PDB entry 7Q5Y | X-ray diffraction, 2.70 A resolution | chains B and D of the 6 polymer chains in the assembly

[Chain B]
Molecule: NADH-quinone oxidoreductase subunit C/D 2
From: Aquifex aeolicus (strain VF5)
Notes: EC 7.1.1.-
UniProtKB: O67335 (NUCD2_AQUAE); numbering as in UniProt (aligned over 1-586)
Chain sequence (586 residues; row label = number of the first residue in the row):
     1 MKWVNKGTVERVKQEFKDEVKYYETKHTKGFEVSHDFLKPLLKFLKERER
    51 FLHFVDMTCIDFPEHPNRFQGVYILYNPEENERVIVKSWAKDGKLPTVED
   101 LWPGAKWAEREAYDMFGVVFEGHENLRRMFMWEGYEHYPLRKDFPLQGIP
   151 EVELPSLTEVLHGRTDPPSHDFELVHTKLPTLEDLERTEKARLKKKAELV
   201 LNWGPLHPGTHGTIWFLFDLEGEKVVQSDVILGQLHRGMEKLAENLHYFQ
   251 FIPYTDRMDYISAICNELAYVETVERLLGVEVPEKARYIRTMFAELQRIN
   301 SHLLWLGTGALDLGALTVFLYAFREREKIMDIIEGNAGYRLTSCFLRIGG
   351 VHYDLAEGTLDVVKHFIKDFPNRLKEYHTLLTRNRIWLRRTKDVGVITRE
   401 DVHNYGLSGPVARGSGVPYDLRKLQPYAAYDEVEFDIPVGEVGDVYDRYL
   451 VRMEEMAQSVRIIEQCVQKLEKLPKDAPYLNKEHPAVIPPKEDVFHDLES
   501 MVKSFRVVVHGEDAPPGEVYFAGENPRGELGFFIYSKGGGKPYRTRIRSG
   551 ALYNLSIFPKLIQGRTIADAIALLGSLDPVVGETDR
Not modelled in the structure: 586

[Chain D]
Molecule: NADH-quinone oxidoreductase subunit I
From: Aquifex aeolicus (strain VF5)
Notes: EC 7.1.1.-
UniProtKB: O67337 (NUOI1_AQUAE); residue numbers follow UniProt; this construct covers 1-201
Chain sequence (201 residues; row label = number of the first residue in the row):
     1 MGVKKLSRKDYLNILESILFIDFLKGLSVTLKNLLRRPITTEYPKEKLTP
    51 PKRFRGAHGHYVWDGTEPDSLKAIEKFMSYEKAKSRCVACYMCQTACPMP
   101 TLFRIEAVQLPNGKKKVVRFDMNLLNCLFCGLCVDACPVGCLTMTDIFEL
   151 ANYSRRNEVLRMEDLEKFAIDFKQRRGNEPDRIWPNDEEREKLWGKIEWS
   201 G
Not modelled in the structure: 1-4
Bound ions: 4Fe-4S cluster Fe site 1: Cys87, Cys90, Cys93, Cys137; 4Fe-4S cluster Fe site 2: Cys97, Cys127, Cys130, Cys133
Ligand contacts:
  - 4Fe-4S cluster (SF4), molecule 1: His58, Cys97, Pro98, Leu102, Phe103, Met122, Cys127, Leu128, Phe129, Cys130, Gly131, Leu132, Cys133, Met144
  - 4Fe-4S cluster (SF4), molecule 2: His60, Cys87, Val88, Ala89, Cys90, Tyr91, Met92, Cys93, Ile105, Phe120, Ala136, Cys137, Pro138, Val139, Cys141, Leu142

[How chain B and chain D interact]
Residue-residue contacts - 97 pairs, chain B then chain D:
  Glu159(B) - Ser154(D)  hydrogen bond
  Glu159(B) - Arg156(D)  salt bridge
  Arg164(B) - Ser154(D)  hydrogen bond
  Arg164(B) - Arg156(D)
  Asp166(B) - Arg156(D)  salt bridge
  Pro167(B) - Arg156(D)
  Pro168(B) - Arg155(D)
  Pro168(B) - Arg156(D)
  Ser169(B) - Asn123(D)
  Ser169(B) - Val159(D)
  His170(B) - Thr101(D)
  His170(B) - Leu102(D)  hydrogen bond (side chain-backbone)
  His170(B) - Phe103(D)
  His170(B) - Arg104(D)  hydrogen bond (backbone-side chain)
  His170(B) - Arg119(D)
  His170(B) - Asp121(D)
  His170(B) - Val159(D)
  Asp171(B) - Thr101(D)
  Asp171(B) - Leu102(D)
  Asp171(B) - Asn123(D)
  Asp171(B) - Asn126(D)  hydrogen bond
  Phe172(B) - Arg155(D)
  Leu246(B) - Pro98(D)  hydrophobic
  Gln250(B) - Thr95(D)  hydrogen bond (side chain-backbone)
  Gln250(B) - Ala96(D)  hydrogen bond (side chain-backbone)
  Gln250(B) - Cys97(D)  hydrogen bond (side chain-backbone)
  Gln250(B) - Pro98(D)
  Pro253(B) - Cys130(D)  hydrophobic
  Tyr254(B) - Pro98(D)  hydrophobic
  Tyr254(B) - Met99(D)
  Arg257(B) - Leu128(D)  hydrogen bond (side chain-backbone)
  Tyr321(B) - Leu31(D)
  Tyr321(B) - Leu34(D)
  Arg324(B) - Leu34(D)
  Arg324(B) - Ile39(D)
  Arg324(B) - Leu193(D)
  Lys328(B) - Leu193(D)
  Lys328(B) - Trp194(D)
  Asp331(B) - Arg190(D)  salt bridge
  Asp331(B) - Trp194(D)  hydrogen bond
  Ile332(B) - Ile183(D)  hydrophobic
  Glu334(B) - Pro51(D)
  Glu334(B) - Phe54(D)
  Gly335(B) - Pro51(D)
  Gly335(B) - Arg53(D)
  Gly335(B) - Ile183(D)
  Asn336(B) - Arg53(D)  hydrogen bond (backbone-side chain)
  Ala337(B) - Arg55(D)  hydrogen bond (backbone-side chain)
  Gly338(B) - Arg53(D)
  Gly338(B) - Phe54(D)
  Gly338(B) - Arg55(D)  hydrogen bond (backbone-backbone)
  Tyr339(B) - Arg55(D)
  Tyr339(B) - Phe129(D)
  Thr342(B) - Arg55(D)  hydrogen bond (backbone-side chain)
  Ser343(B) - Arg55(D)  hydrogen bond (backbone-side chain)
  Cys344(B) - Arg55(D)
  Cys344(B) - Cys130(D)
  Arg347(B) - Cys130(D)
  Arg347(B) - Leu132(D)
  Arg347(B) - Asp135(D)  salt bridge
  His352(B) - Asp135(D)  salt bridge
  Tyr353(B) - Arg53(D)
  Asp354(B) - Arg53(D)  hydrogen bond (backbone-side chain)
  Leu355(B) - Arg53(D)
  Ala356(B) - Arg53(D)
  Ala356(B) - Ile183(D)
  Glu357(B) - Asp181(D)  hydrogen bond (backbone-backbone)
  Glu357(B) - Arg182(D)
  Glu357(B) - Ile183(D)  hydrogen bond (backbone-backbone)
  Gly358(B) - Trp199(D)
  Thr359(B) - Ile183(D)
  Asp361(B) - Glu198(D)
  Asp361(B) - Trp199(D)
  Asp361(B) - Ser200(D)  hydrogen bond
  Val362(B) - Ile183(D)  hydrophobic
  Val362(B) - Trp184(D)  hydrophobic
  Val362(B) - Trp194(D)  hydrophobic
  Val362(B) - Trp199(D)  hydrophobic
  His365(B) - Trp194(D)
  His365(B) - Lys196(D)
  Arg383(B) - Leu24(D)
  Arg383(B) - Leu27(D)
  Lys491(B) - Val134(D)
  Val494(B) - Ser70(D)
  Val494(B) - Pro138(D)  hydrophobic
  Phe495(B) - Pro68(D)  hydrophobic
  Phe495(B) - Asp69(D)
  Phe495(B) - Ser70(D)  hydrogen bond (backbone-backbone)
  Phe495(B) - Cys137(D)
  Phe495(B) - Pro138(D)
  Phe495(B) - Val139(D)
  Phe495(B) - Gly140(D)
  Ser504(B) - Met92(D)
  Phe505(B) - Met92(D)  hydrophobic
  Val508(B) - Met92(D)  hydrophobic
  Val508(B) - Thr95(D)
  Val508(B) - Ala96(D)
Other interface residues (no listed pair), chain B (53 interface residues in all): Ser156, Thr158, Phe249, Glu327, Leu380, Val509
Other interface residues (no listed pair), chain D (55 interface residues in all): Met122, Ala136, Tyr153, Ile197

[In short]
The interface between chain B and chain D involves 53 residues on one side and 55 on the other, with 20
hydrogen bonds and 5 salt bridges. Polar pairs include Glu159(B)-Arg156(D), Asp166(B)-Arg156(D) and
Asp331(B)-Arg190(D). Chain D binds 4Fe-4S cluster.
Chain B is NADH-quinone oxidoreductase subunit C/D 2 and chain D is NADH-quinone oxidoreductase subunit I,
both from Aquifex aeolicus (strain VF5); the structure, Structure of NADH:ubichinon oxidoreductase (complex I)
of the hyperthermophilic eubacterium Aquifex aeolicus, was determined by X-ray diffraction.
